Entry 6RV8 (X-ray diffraction, 1.85 A resolution); this record covers chain A.

== Chain A ==
Protein: 4-O-methyl-glucuronoyl methylesterase
Organism: Cerrena unicolor
Notes: EC 3.1.1.-
Reference sequence: A0A0A7EQR3 (GCE_CERUI); residues 2-458 here correspond to UniProt positions 18-474 (UniProt number = residue number + 16)
Sequence (481 residues; each row starts with the number of its first residue):
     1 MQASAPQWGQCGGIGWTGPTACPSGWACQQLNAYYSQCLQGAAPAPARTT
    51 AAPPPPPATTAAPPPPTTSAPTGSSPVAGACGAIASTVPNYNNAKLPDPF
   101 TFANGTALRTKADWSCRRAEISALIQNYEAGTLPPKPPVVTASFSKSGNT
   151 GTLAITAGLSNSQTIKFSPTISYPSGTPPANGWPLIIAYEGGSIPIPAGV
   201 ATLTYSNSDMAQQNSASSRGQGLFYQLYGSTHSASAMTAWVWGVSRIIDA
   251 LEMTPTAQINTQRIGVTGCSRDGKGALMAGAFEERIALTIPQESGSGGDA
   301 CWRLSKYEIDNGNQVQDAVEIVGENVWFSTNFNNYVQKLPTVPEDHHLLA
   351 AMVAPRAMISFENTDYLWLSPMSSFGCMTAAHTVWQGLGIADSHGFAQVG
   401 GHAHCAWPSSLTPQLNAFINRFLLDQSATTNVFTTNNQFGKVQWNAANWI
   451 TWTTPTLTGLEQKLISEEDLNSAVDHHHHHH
Not modelled in the structure: 1-79, 461-481
Sequence notes: initiating methionine (1); expression tag (459-481)
Swiss-Prot annotation at these positions:
  - motif: G268 to G273 (GXSYXG catalytic site motif)
  - active site: S270 (Nucleophile), H404 (Proton donor/acceptor)
  - binding site (substrate): K274, Q316, E324, W368
  - glycosylation: N104 (N-linked (GlcNAc...) asparagine)
Cystine bridges: C81-C116, C269-C405, C301-C377
Glycans and other covalent adducts: alpha-D-mannopyranose (MAN) linked to S86, T87; N-acetylglucosamine (NAG) linked to N104
Reported in the primary citation:
  - post-translational modification sites: S86, T87
  - binding site for 4-O-methyl-alpha-D-glucopyranuronic acid: S270
  - mutagenesis - S270A (Tm change 3 degC): decreased stability
  - specificity-determining residues: E324 (proposed by the authors, not directly observed)

== Summary ==
N-acetylglucosamine is covalently linked to N104. Covalently linked alpha-D-mannopyranose: at S86 and T87.
Curated annotation (UniProt) lists active-site residues S270 and H404 and 4 substrate-binding residues. From
the paper: a binding site for 4-O-methyl-alpha-D-glucopyranuronic acid at S270; S270A reduces stability.
Chain A is 4-O-methyl-glucuronoyl methylesterase (Cerrena unicolor); the structure, Crystal Structure of
Glucuronoyl Esterase from Cerrena unicolor covalent complex with the aldouronic acid UXXR, was determined by
X-ray diffraction (same publication as 6RTV, 6RU1, 6RU2, 6RV7 and 6RV9).
